PDB entry 7TKI | electron microscopy, 7.10 A resolution (low resolution: residue-level contacts below are approximate; hydrogen-bond / salt-bridge calls are withheld) | chains A and E of the 27 polymer chains in the assembly

== Chain A ==
Protein: ATP synthase subunit alpha
Source organism: Saccharomyces cerevisiae
Reference sequence: P07251 (ATPA_YEAST); residues 1-510 here correspond to UniProt positions 36-545 (UniProt number = residue number + 35)
Chain sequence (510 residues; numbered 1 to 510; the number before each row is that of its first residue):
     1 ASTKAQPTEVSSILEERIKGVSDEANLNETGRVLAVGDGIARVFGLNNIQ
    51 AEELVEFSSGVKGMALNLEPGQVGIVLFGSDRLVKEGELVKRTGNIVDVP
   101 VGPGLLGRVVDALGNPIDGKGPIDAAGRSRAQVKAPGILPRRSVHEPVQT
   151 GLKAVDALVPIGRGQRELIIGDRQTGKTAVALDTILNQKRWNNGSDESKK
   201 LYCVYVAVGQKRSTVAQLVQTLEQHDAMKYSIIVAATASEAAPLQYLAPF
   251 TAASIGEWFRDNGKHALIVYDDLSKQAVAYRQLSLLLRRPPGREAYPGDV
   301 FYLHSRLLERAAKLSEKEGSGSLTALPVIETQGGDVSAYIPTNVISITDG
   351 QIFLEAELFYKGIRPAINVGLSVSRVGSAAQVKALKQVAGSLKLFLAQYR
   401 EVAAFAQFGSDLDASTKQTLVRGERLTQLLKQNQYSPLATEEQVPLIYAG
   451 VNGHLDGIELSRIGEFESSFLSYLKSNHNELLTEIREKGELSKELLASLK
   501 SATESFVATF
Not modelled in the structure: 1-8, 510
UniProt features mapped onto this chain:
  - binding site (ATP): Gly-171 to Thr-178
  - site: Ser-372 (Required for activity)
  - modified residue (Phosphoserine): Ser-22, Ser-143

== Chain E ==
Protein: ATP synthase subunit beta
Source organism: Saccharomyces cerevisiae
Notes: EC 7.1.2.2
Reference sequence: P00830 (ATPB_YEAST); residues 1-478 here correspond to UniProt positions 34-511 (UniProt number = residue number + 33)
Chain sequence (478 residues; each row starts with the number of its first residue):
     1 ASAAQSTPITGKVTAVIGAIVDVHFEQSELPAILNALEIKTPQGKLVLEV
    51 AQHLGENTVRTIAMDGTEGLVRGEKVLDTGGPISVPVGRETLGRIINVIG
   101 EPIDERGPIKSKLRKPIHADPPSFAEQSTSAEILETGIKVVDLLAPYARG
   151 GKIGLFGGAGVGKTVFIQELINNIAKAHGGFSVFTGVGERTREGNDLYRE
   201 MKETGVINLEGESKVALVFGQMNEPPGARARVALTGLTIAEYFRDEEGQD
   251 VLLFIDNIFRFTQAGSEVSALLGRIPSAVGYQPTLATDMGLLQERITTTK
   301 KGSVTSVQAVYVPADDLTDPAPATTFAHLDATTVLSRGISELGIYPAVDP
   351 LDSKSRLLDAAVVGQEHYDVASKVQETLQTYKSLQDIIAILGMDELSEQD
   401 KLTVERARKIQRFLSQPFAVAEVFTGIPGKLVRLKDTVASFKAVLEGKYD
   451 NIPEHAFYMVGGIEDVVAKAEKLAAEAN
Not modelled in the structure: 1-5, 476-478
UniProt features mapped onto this chain:
  - binding site (ATP): Gly-157 to Thr-164
  - modified residue: Thr-79 (Phosphothreonine), Thr-204 (Phosphothreonine), Ser-340 (Phosphoserine)

== Chain A / chain E interface ==
Contacting residue pairs (18; chain A residue first):
  Asn-47(A) / Arg-72(E)
  Ile-49(A) / Leu-70(E)
  Ile-49(A) / Val-71(E)
  Gln-50(A) / Leu-70(E)
  Ala-51(A) / Gly-69(E)
  Ala-51(A) / Leu-70(E)
  Asn-67(A) / Val-16(E)
  Leu-68(A) / Ala-15(E)
  Leu-68(A) / Val-16(E)
  Glu-69(A) / Thr-14(E)
  Pro-70(A) / Thr-14(E)
  Gly-137(A) / Ile-103(E)
  Ile-138(A) / Ile-103(E)
  Leu-139(A) / Asp-104(E)
  Arg-306(A) / Asn-223(E)
  Arg-375(A) / Gly-160(E)
  Arg-375(A) / Gly-162(E)
  Ser-378(A) / Val-423(E)
Interface residues without a listed pair, chain A (20 interface residues in all): Leu-66, Gly-298, Ser-305, Ser-374, Phe-405, Asp-411
Interface residues without a listed pair, chain E (19 interface residues in all): Glu-68, Met-222, Glu-267, Ala-389, Gly-392, Phe-424

== Overview ==
Chain A and chain E form an interface of 20 and 19 residues respectively. Curated annotation (UniProt) lists 8
ATP-binding residues on chain A; 8 ATP-binding residues on chain E.
Here chain A is ATP synthase subunit alpha and chain E is ATP synthase subunit beta, both from Saccharomyces
cerevisiae. Entry 7TKI (Yeast ATP synthase State 2catalytic(c) with 10 mM ATP backbone model) was determined
by electron microscopy (same publication as 7TJS, 7TJT, 7TJU, 7TJV, 7TJW, 7TJX and 30 further entries).
